5U76 - chain A; structure by electron microscopy, 3.76 A resolution.

== Chain A ==
Protein: Potassium channel subfamily T member 1
From: Gallus gallus
UniProtKB: Q8QFV0 (KCNT1_CHICK); residues 1-1201 here = UniProt positions 1-1201
Sequence (1201 residues; numbered 1 to 1201; the number before each row is that of its first residue):
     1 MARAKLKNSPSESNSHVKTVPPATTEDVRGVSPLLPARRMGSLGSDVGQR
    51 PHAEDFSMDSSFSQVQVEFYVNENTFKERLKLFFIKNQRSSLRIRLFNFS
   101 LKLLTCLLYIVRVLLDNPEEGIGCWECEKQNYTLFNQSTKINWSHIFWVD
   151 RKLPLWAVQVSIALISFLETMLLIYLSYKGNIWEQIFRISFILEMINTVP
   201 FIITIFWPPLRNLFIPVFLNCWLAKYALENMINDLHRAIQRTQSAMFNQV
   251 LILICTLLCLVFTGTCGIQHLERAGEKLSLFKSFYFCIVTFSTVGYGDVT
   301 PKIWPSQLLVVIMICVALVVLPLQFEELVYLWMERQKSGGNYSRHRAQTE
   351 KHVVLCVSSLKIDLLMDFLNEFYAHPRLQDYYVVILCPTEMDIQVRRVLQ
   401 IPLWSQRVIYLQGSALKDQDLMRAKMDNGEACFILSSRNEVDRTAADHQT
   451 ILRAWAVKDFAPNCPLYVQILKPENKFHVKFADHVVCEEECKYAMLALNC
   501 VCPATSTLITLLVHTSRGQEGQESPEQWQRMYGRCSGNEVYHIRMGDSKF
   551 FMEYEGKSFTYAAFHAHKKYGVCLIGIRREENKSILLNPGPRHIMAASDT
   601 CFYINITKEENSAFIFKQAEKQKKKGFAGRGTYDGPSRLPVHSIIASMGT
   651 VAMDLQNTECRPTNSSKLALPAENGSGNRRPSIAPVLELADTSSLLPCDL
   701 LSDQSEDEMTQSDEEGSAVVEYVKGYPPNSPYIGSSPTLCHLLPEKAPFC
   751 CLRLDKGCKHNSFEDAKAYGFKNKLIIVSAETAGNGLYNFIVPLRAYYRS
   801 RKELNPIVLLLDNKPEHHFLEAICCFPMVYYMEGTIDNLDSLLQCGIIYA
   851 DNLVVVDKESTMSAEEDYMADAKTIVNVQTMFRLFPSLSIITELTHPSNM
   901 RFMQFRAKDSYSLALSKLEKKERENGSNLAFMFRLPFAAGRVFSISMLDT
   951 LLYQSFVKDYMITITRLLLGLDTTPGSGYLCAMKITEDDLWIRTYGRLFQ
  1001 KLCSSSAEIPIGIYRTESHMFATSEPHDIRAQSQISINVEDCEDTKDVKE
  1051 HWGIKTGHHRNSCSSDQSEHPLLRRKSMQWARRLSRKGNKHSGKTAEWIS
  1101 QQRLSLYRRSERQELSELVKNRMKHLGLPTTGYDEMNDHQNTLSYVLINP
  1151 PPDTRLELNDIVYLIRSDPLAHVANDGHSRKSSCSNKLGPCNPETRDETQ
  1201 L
Not modelled in the structure: 1-76, 118-139, 236-242, 335-340, 619-719, 859-863, 1022-1095, 1170-1201
Swiss-Prot annotation at these positions:
  - binding site (K(+)): Val294, Gly295, Arg753, Lys756, Asn761, Tyr769, Gly770, Ser779, Leu810, Asp812, Gly834, Asp857
  - binding site (Na(+)): Leu511, His514, Ser536, Asn538, Arg753, Lys756, Phe771
  - binding site (Zn(2+)): Cys750, Cys751, Cys758, His760
  - glycosylation (N-linked (GlcNAc...) asparagine): Asn131, Asn136
Reported in the primary citation:
  - conformationally variable residues (helix shift): Met333

== Overview ==
From UniProt: 12 K+-binding residues, 7 Na+-binding residues and 4 Zn2+-binding residues. From the paper:
conformational variability at Met333.
Chain A is Potassium channel subfamily T member 1 (Gallus gallus); the structure, Chicken Slo2.2 in a closed
conformation vitrified in the presence of 300 mM NaCl, was determined by electron microscopy, deposited
together with 5U70.
